Entry 2MZ1 (solution NMR); this record covers chains A and B.

# Chain A
Name: Heterogeneous nuclear ribonucleoproteins C1/C2
Source organism: Homo sapiens
Notes: fragment: rrm
Reference sequence: P07910 (HNRPC_HUMAN); residue numbers follow UniProt; this construct covers 2-106
Amino-acid sequence (105 residues; numbered 2 to 106; the number before each row is that of its first residue):
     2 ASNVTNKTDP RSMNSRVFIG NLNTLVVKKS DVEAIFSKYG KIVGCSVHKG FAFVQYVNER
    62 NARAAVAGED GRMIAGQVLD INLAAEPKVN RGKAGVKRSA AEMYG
Swiss-Prot annotation at these positions:
  - modified residue: Ala2 (N-acetylalanine)
  - cross-link (Glycyl lysine isopeptide (Lys-Gly)): Lys8 (interchain with G-Cter in SUMO2), Lys50 (interchain with G-Cter in SUMO2), Lys89 (interchain with G-Cter in SUMO2), Lys94 (interchain with G-Cter in SUMO2)
  - natural variant: Arg64 (R64W: In MRD74; uncertain significance), Arg99 (R99Q: In MRD74; uncertain significance)

# Chain B
Molecule: 5-nt RNA strand
Sequence (5 nucleotides; numbered 1 to 5; the number before each row is that of its first residue):
     1 UUUUC

# Interface between chain A and chain B
Contacting residue pairs (29; chain A residue first):
  Asn4(A) with U4(B), base contact
  Val5(A) with U4(B), base contact
  Thr6(A) with U3(B), base contact; U4(B), base contact
  Asn7(A) with U3(B), base contact; U4(B), base contact
  Arg17(A) with U3(B), base contact
  Phe19(A) with U1(B), base contact; U2(B), base contact
  Gly21(A) with U1(B), base contact
  Asn22(A) with U1(B), sugar contact
  His49(A) with U3(B), phosphate contact; U4(B), sugar contact
  Gly51(A) with U1(B), sugar contact
  Phe52(A) with U1(B), phosphate contact; U2(B), sugar contact; U3(B), sugar contact
  Phe54(A) with U2(B), sugar contact; U3(B), base contact
  Asp81(A) with U1(B), base contact
  Leu84(A) with U2(B), base contact
  Ala85(A) with U2(B), base contact
  Pro88(A) with U2(B), base contact
  Arg92(A) with U1(B), sugar contact; U2(B), phosphate contact
  Gly93(A) with U1(B), sugar contact
  Lys94(A) with U1(B), base contact
  Ala95(A) with U1(B), base contact
  Gly96(A) with U1(B), base contact
Interface residues without a listed pair, chain A (26 interface residues in all): Ser47, Lys50, Asn83, Ala86, Glu87

# In short
Chain A and chain B form an interface of 26 and 4 residues respectively.
Here chain A is Heterogeneous nuclear ribonucleoproteins C1/C2 (Homo sapiens) and chain B is a 5-nt RNA
strand. Entry 2MZ1 (Solution structure of hnRNP C RRM in complex with 5'-UUUUC-3' RNA) was determined by
solution NMR, deposited together with 2MXY.
